PDB entry 8QW6 | X-ray diffraction, 2.20 A resolution | chains G and F of the 4 polymer chains in the assembly

Chain G:
Molecule: Elongin-C
From: Homo sapiens
Notes: engineered mutation(s): delta 1-16
Reference sequence: Q15369 (ELOC_HUMAN); residue numbers follow UniProt; this construct covers 17-112
Amino-acid sequence (97 residues; each row starts with the number of its first residue):
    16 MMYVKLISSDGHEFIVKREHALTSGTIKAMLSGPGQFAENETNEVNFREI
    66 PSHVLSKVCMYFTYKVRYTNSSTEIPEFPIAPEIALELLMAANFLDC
Disordered / not traced: 16, 48-57
Construct notes: initiating methionine (16)

Chain F:
Molecule: von Hippel-Lindau disease tumor suppressor
From: Homo sapiens
Notes: engineered mutation(s): Delta 1-53
Reference sequence: P40337 (VHL_HUMAN); residue numbers follow UniProt; this construct covers 54-213
Amino-acid sequence (162 residues; each row starts with the number of its first residue):
    52 GSMEAGRPRPVLRSVNSREPSQVIFCNRSPRVVLPVWLNFDGEPQPYPTL
   102 PPGTGRRIHSYRGHLWLFRDAGTHDGLLVNQTELFVPSLNVDGQPIFANI
   152 TLPVYTLKERCLQVVRSLVKPENYRRLDIVRSLYEDLEDHPNVQKDLERL
   202 TQERIAHQRMGD
Disordered / not traced: 52-60, 205-213
Construct notes: expression tag (52-53)
Ligand contacts: X4R ((2S,4R)-1-[(2S)-2-[6-[(3S)-4-[4-[5-[(4S)-2-azanyl-3-cyano-4-methyl-6,7-dihydro-5H-1-benzothiophen-4-yl]-1,2,4-oxadiazol-3-yl]pyrimidin-2-yl]-3-methyl-1,4-diazepan-1-yl]hexanoylamino]-3,3-dimethyl-butanoyl]-N-[[4-(4-methyl-1,3-thiazol-5-yl)phenyl]methyl]-4-oxidanyl-pyrrolidine-2-carboxamide): Asn-67, Arg-69, Phe-76, Pro-86, Trp-88, Phe-91, Tyr-98, Pro-99, Leu-101, Arg-107, Ile-109, His-110, Ser-111, Tyr-112, His-115, Trp-117
UniProt features mapped onto this chain:
  - region: Thr-157 to Val-166 (Interaction with Elongin BC complex)
  - natural variant: Leu-63 (L63P: In PCC), Arg-64 (R64P: In PCC), Ser-65 (S65A: In PCC; S65L: In VHLD; S65W: In VHLD), Val-66 to Gln-73 (deletion: In VHLD), Ser-68 (S68W: In PCC and VHLD), Glu-70 (E70K: In VHLD), Val-74 (V74G: In VHLD), Ile-75 (deletion: In VHLD), Phe-76 (F76I: In VHLD; F76L: In VHLD; F76S: In VHLD; deletion: In VHLD), Asn-78 (N78H: In VHLD; N78S: In VHLD; N78T: In VHLD), Arg-79 (R79P: In VHLD), Ser-80 (S80I: In VHLD; S80N: In PCC and VHLD; S80R: In VHLD), 64 further natural variant entries in UniProt
  - mutagenesis: Tyr-98 (Y98N: No interaction with HIF1A. No HIF1A degradation)
What the authors report for this chain:
  - binding site for X4R: Tyr-112

Chain G / chain F interface:
Pairs across the interface (34; chain G residue first):
  Val-73(G) with Leu-158(F), hydrophobic
  Tyr-76(G) with Tyr-156(F), hydrogen bond (side chain-backbone); Thr-157(F); Leu-158(F), hydrogen bond (side chain-backbone)
  Tyr-83(G) with Val-155(F)
  Thr-84(G) with Val-155(F)
  Glu-89(G) with Arg-79(F), salt bridge
  Ile-90(G) with Leu-153(F)
  Glu-92(G) with Pro-81(F); Arg-82(F), salt bridge; Leu-153(F); Arg-161(F), salt bridge
  Phe-93(G) with Arg-161(F), hydrogen bond (backbone-side chain)
  Ile-95(G) with Arg-161(F); Cys-162(F), hydrophobic; Val-165(F), hydrophobic
  Pro-97(G) with Leu-169(F), hydrophobic
  Ala-100(G) with Val-166(F), hydrophobic
  Leu-101(G) with Ile-180(F), hydrophobic
  Leu-103(G) with Leu-158(F), hydrophobic; Cys-162(F), hydrophobic
  Leu-104(G) with Lys-159(F); Cys-162(F), hydrophobic; Leu-163(F), hydrophobic; Leu-184(F), hydrophobic; Leu-188(F), hydrophobic
  Met-105(G) with Leu-184(F), hydrophobic
  Ala-107(G) with Leu-158(F), hydrophobic; Lys-159(F)
  Asn-108(G) with Lys-159(F), hydrogen bond; Leu-184(F)
  Cys-112(G) with Thr-157(F); Leu-158(F), hydrogen bond (backbone-backbone); Lys-159(F), hydrogen bond (backbone-backbone)
Other interface residues (no listed pair), chain G (23 interface residues in all): Tyr-79, Lys-80, Ser-86, Thr-88, Pro-91
Other interface residues (no listed pair), chain F (25 interface residues in all): Gln-132, Asn-150, Thr-152, Gln-164, Leu-178, Ser-183, Asp-187

Overview:
23 residues of chain G face 25 of chain F across their interface; the contacts include 6 hydrogen bonds and 3
salt bridges. Polar contacts include Glu-89(G)/Arg-79(F), Glu-92(G)/Arg-82(F) and Glu-92(G)/Arg-161(F).
Ligands of chain F: compound X4R. UniProt lists one mutagenesis site on chain F. From the paper: a binding
site for X4R at Tyr-112(F).
Chain G is Elongin-C and chain F is von Hippel-Lindau disease tumor suppressor, both from Homo sapiens; the
structure, Crystal Structure of compound 3 in complex with KRAS G12V C118S GDP and pVHL:ElonginC:ElonginB, was
determined by X-ray diffraction (same publication as 8QUG, 8QVU and 8QW7).
